8OEJ - chains B and T of the 7 polymer chains in the assembly; structure by electron microscopy, 7.96 A resolution (low resolution: residue-level contacts below are approximate; hydrogen-bond / salt-bridge calls are withheld).

[Chain B]
Name: RPA32 subunit of the hetero-oligomeric complex involved in homologous recombination
Source organism: Pyrococcus abyssi
Reference sequence: Q9V1Z1 (Q9V1Z1_PYRAB); residues 2-268 here correspond to UniProt positions 6-272 (UniProt number = residue number + 4)
Chain sequence (269 residues; numbered 0 to 268; the number before each row is that of its first residue; numbering starts at 0):
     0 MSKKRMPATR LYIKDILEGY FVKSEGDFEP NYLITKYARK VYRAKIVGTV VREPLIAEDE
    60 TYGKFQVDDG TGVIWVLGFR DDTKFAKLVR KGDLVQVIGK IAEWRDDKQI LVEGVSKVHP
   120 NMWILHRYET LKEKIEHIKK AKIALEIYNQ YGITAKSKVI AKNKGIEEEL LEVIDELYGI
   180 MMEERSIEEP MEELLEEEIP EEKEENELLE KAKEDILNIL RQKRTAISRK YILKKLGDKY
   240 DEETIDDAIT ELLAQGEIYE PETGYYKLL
Not modelled in the structure: 0-2, 181-268
Sequence notes: initiating methionine (0); expression tag (1)

[Chain T]
Molecule: poly dT
Sequence (100 nucleotides; numbered 1 to 100; the number before each row is that of its first residue):
     1 TTTTTTTTTT TTTTTTTTTT TTTTTTTTTT TTTTTTTTTT TTTTTTTTTT TTTTTTTTTT
    61 TTTTTTTTTT TTTTTTTTTT TTTTTTTTTT TTTTTTTTTT
Not modelled in the structure: 15-34, 49-100

[How chain B and chain T interact]
Pairs across the interface (24; chain B residue first):
  Lys3(B) - DT41(T)
  Lys3(B) - DT42(T)
  Arg4(B) - DT42(T)
  Arg4(B) - DT43(T)
  Lys22(B) - DT45(T)
  Asp26(B) - DT44(T)
  Phe27(B) - DT43(T)
  Phe27(B) - DT44(T)
  Glu28(B) - DT44(T)
  Pro29(B) - DT44(T)
  Asn30(B) - DT44(T)
  Asn30(B) - DT45(T)
  Arg42(B) - DT43(T)
  Tyr61(B) - DT47(T)
  Tyr61(B) - DT48(T)
  Leu76(B) - DT47(T)
  Phe78(B) - DT46(T)
  Phe78(B) - DT47(T)
  Arg79(B) - DT45(T)
  Arg79(B) - DT46(T)
  Lys99(B) - DT43(T)
  Lys99(B) - DT44(T)
  Trp103(B) - DT47(T)
  Gln108(B) - DT47(T)
Other interface residues (no listed pair), chain B (17 interface residues in all): Leu110

[Summary]
Chain B and chain T form an interface of 17 and 8 residues respectively.
Here chain B is RPA32 subunit of the hetero-oligomeric complex involved in homologous recombination
(Pyrococcus abyssi) and chain T is poly dT. Entry 8OEJ (Extended RPA-DNA nucleoprotein filament) was
determined by electron microscopy together with 8AAJ, 8AAS, 8C5Y, 8C5Z and 8OEL from the same study.
